4GKJ - chains A and M of the 23 polymer chains in the assembly; structure by X-ray diffraction, 3.30 A resolution.

Chain A:
Molecule: 16S rRNA
Organism: Thermus thermophilus
Sequence (1513 nucleotides; row label = number of the first residue in the row; note: 4 numbers in that range are skipped by the numbering (no residue carries them; nothing is unmodelled there)):
     5 UGGAGAGUUU GAUCCUGGCU CAGGGUGAAC GCUGGCGGCG UGCCUAAGAC AUGCAAGUCG
    65 UGCGGGCCGC GGGGUUUUAC UCCGUGGUCA GCGGCGGACG GGUGAGUAAC GCGUGGGUGA
   125 CCUACCCGGA AGAGGGGGAC AACCCGGGGA AACUCGGGCU AAUCCCCCAU GUGGACCCGC
   185 CCCUUGGGGU GUGUCCAAAG GGCUUUGCCC GCUUCCGGAU GGGCCCGCGU CCCAUCAGCU
   245 AGUUGGUGGG GUAAUGGCCC ACCAAGGCGA CGACGGGUAG CCGGUCUGAG AGGAUGGCCG
   305 GCCACAGGGG CACUGAGACA CGGGCCCCAC UCCUACGGGA GGCAGCAGUU AGGAAUCUUC
   365 CGCAAUGGGC GCAAGCCUGA CGGAGCGACG CCGCUUGGAG GAAGAAGCCC UUCGGGGUGU
   425 AAACUCCUGA ACCCGGGACG AAACCCCCGA CGAGGGGACU GACGGUACCG GGGUAAUAGC
   485 GCCGGCCAAC UCCGUGCCAG CAGCCGCGGU AAUACGGAGG GCGCGAGCGU UACCCGGAUU
   545 CACUGGGCGU AAAGGGCGUG UAGGCGGCCU GGGGCGUCCC AUGUGAAAGA CCACGGCUCA
   605 ACCGUGGGGG AGCGUGGGAU ACGCUCAGGC UAGACGGUGG GAGAGGGUGG UGGAAUUCCC
   665 GGAGUAGCGG UGAAAUGCGC AGAUACCGGG AGGAACGCCG AUGGCGAAGG CAGCCACCUG
   725 GUCCACCCGU GACGCUGAGG CGCGAAAGCG UGGGGAGCAA ACCGGAUUAG AUACCCGGGU
   785 AGUCCACGCC CUAAACGAUG CGCGCUAGGU CUCUGGGUCU CCUGGGGGCC GAAGCUAACG
   845 CGUUAAGCGC GCCGCCUGGG GAGUACGGCC GCAAGGCUGA AACUCAAAGG AAUUGACGGG
   905 GGCCCGCACA AGCGGUGGAG CAUGUGGUUU AAUUCGAAGC AACGCGAAGA ACCUUACCAG
   965 GCCUUGACAU GCUAGGGAAC CCGGGUGAAA GCCUGGGGUG CCCCGCGAGG GGAGCCCUAG
  1025 CACAGGUGCU GCAUGGCCGU CGUCAGCUCG UGCCGUGAGG UGUUGGGUUA AGUCCCGCAA
  1085 CGAGCGCAAC CCCCGCCGUU AGUUGCCAGC GGUUCGGCCG GGCACUCUAA CGGGACUGCC
  1145 CGCGAAAGCG GGAGGAAGGA GGGGACGACG UCUGGUCAGC AUGGCCCUUA CGGCCUGGGC
  1205 GACACACGUG CUACAAUGCC CACUACAAAG CGAUGCCACC CGGCAACGGG GAGCUAAUCG
  1265 CAAAAAGGUG GGCCCAGUUC GGAUUGGGGU CUGCAACCCG ACCCCAUGAA GCCGGAAUCG
  1325 CUAGUAAUCG CGGAUCAGCC AUGCCGCGGU GAAUACGUUC CCGGGCCUUG UACACACCGC
  1385 CCGUCACGCC AUGGGAGCGG GCUCUACCCG AAGUCGCCGG GAGCCUACGG GCAGGCGCCG
  1445 AGGGUAGGGC CCGUGACUGG GGCGAAGUCG UAACAAGGUA GCUGUACCGG AAGGUGCGGC
  1505 UGGAUCA
  1516 CUUUCU
Construct notes: insertion (1005, 1013, 1225-1226); conflict U1517 (C1508 in 48256), U1519 (C1510 in 48256)
Metal / ion sites: Mg2+ site 1 near U12 (its only coordinating residue here); Mg2+ site 2 near G21 (its only coordinating residue here); Mg2+ site 3 near C48 (its only coordinating residue here); Mg2+ site 4 near A53 (its only coordinating residue here); Mg2+ site 5: A109, G110, G284; Mg2+ site 6 near G115 (its only coordinating residue here); Mg2+ site 7 near G133 (its only coordinating residue here); Mg2+ site 8 near G152 (its only coordinating residue here); Mg2+ site 9 near A201 (its only coordinating residue here); Mg2+ site 10 near G246 (its only coordinating residue here); Mg2+ site 11 near G252 (its only coordinating residue here); Mg2+ site 12: G255, U256; 54 more Mg2+ sites not listed
Ligand contacts: paromomycin (PAR): G1387, U1388, C1389, A1390, C1391, C1467, G1468, A1469, A1470, G1471, U1472, C1473

Chain M:
Protein: 30S ribosomal protein S13
Organism: Thermus thermophilus
Reference sequence: P80377 (RS13_THET8); numbering as in UniProt (aligned over 2-126)
Amino-acid sequence (125 residues; each row starts with the number of its first residue):
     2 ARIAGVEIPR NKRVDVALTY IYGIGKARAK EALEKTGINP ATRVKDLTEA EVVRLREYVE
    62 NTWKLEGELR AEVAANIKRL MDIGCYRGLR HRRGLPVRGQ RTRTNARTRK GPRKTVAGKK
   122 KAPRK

Interface between chain A and chain M:
Residue-residue contacts (95; chain A residue first):
  G924(A) / Arg-108(M)  phosphate contact
  G924(A) / Thr-109(M)  phosphate contact
  G924(A) / Arg-114(M)  salt bridge to the phosphate
  C925(A) / Asn-106(M)  base contact
  C925(A) / Ala-107(M)  phosphate contact
  C925(A) / Arg-108(M)  hydrogen bond to the phosphate
  C925(A) / Thr-109(M)  hydrogen bond to the phosphate
  A926(A) / Gln-101(M)  phosphate contact
  A926(A) / Arg-102(M)  phosphate contact
  A926(A) / Asn-106(M)  hydrogen bond to the base
  U927(A) / Arg-102(M)  salt bridge to the phosphate
  U927(A) / Thr-105(M)  hydrogen bond to the base
  G928(A) / Arg-102(M)  salt bridge to the phosphate
  G928(A) / Thr-105(M)  base contact
  U929(A) / Arg-104(M)  hydrogen bond to the base
  U929(A) / Thr-105(M)  base contact
  G930(A) / Arg-104(M)  salt bridge to the phosphate
  G930(A) / Lys-120(M)  sugar contact
  G931(A) / Arg-104(M)  base contact
  A1206(A) / Gln-101(M)  phosphate contact
  A1206(A) / Arg-102(M)  phosphate contact
  A1206(A) / Thr-103(M)  sugar contact
  A1206(A) / Arg-104(M)  phosphate contact
  C1207(A) / Arg-91(M)  salt bridge to the phosphate
  C1207(A) / Leu-96(M)  sugar contact
  C1207(A) / Thr-103(M)  hydrogen bond to the phosphate
  C1207(A) / Arg-104(M)  base contact
  C1207(A) / Lys-111(M)  hydrogen bond to the sugar
  A1208(A) / Leu-96(M)  phosphate contact
  A1208(A) / Lys-111(M)  phosphate contact
  A1208(A) / Lys-115(M)  hydrogen bond to the phosphate
  A1208(A) / Val-117(M)  base contact
  C1209(A) / Arg-104(M)  hydrogen bond to the base
  C1209(A) / Arg-108(M)  salt bridge to the phosphate
  C1209(A) / Lys-111(M)  salt bridge to the phosphate
  C1209(A) / Pro-113(M)  phosphate contact
  C1209(A) / Arg-114(M)  phosphate contact
  C1209(A) / Lys-115(M)  salt bridge to the phosphate
  C1209(A) / Thr-116(M)  phosphate contact
  C1209(A) / Val-117(M)  hydrogen bond to the sugar
  A1210(A) / Arg-104(M)  hydrogen bond to the base
  A1210(A) / Thr-105(M)  base contact
  A1210(A) / Arg-114(M)  salt bridge to the phosphate
  A1210(A) / Thr-116(M)  hydrogen bond to the phosphate
  C1211(A) / Thr-105(M)  base contact
  C1211(A) / Lys-126(M)  hydrogen bond to the sugar
  G1276(A) / Arg-14(M)  hydrogen bond to the sugar
  C1277(A) / Arg-14(M)  sugar contact
  C1277(A) / Arg-44(M)  salt bridge to the phosphate
  C1278(A) / Lys-13(M)  phosphate contact
  C1278(A) / Arg-44(M)  salt bridge to the phosphate
  U1282(A) / Lys-13(M)  phosphate contact
  U1283(A) / Lys-13(M)  salt bridge to the phosphate
  U1283(A) / Arg-14(M)  base contact
  U1283(A) / Val-17(M)  base contact
  U1283(A) / Tyr-21(M)  phosphate contact
  U1283(A) / Lys-27(M)  sugar contact
  A1287(A) / Thr-109(M)  sugar contact
  U1288(A) / Gln-101(M)  hydrogen bond to the phosphate
  U1288(A) / Thr-109(M)  sugar contact
  U1288(A) / Arg-110(M)  phosphate contact
  U1289(A) / His-92(M)  hydrogen bond to the phosphate
  U1289(A) / Pro-97(M)  phosphate contact
  U1289(A) / Val-98(M)  hydrogen bond to the phosphate
  U1289(A) / Arg-99(M)  salt bridge to the phosphate
  U1289(A) / Gln-101(M)  hydrogen bond to the phosphate
  G1290(A) / Val-74(M)  sugar contact
  G1290(A) / Asn-77(M)  phosphate contact
  G1290(A) / Ile-78(M)  sugar contact
  G1290(A) / Leu-81(M)  phosphate contact
  G1290(A) / Arg-88(M)  salt bridge to the phosphate
  G1290(A) / His-92(M)  salt bridge to the phosphate
  G1290(A) / Val-98(M)  phosphate contact
  G1290(A) / Arg-99(M)  salt bridge to the phosphate
  G1291(A) / Asn-77(M)  phosphate contact
  G1291(A) / Arg-80(M)  salt bridge to the phosphate
  G1291(A) / Leu-81(M)  phosphate contact
  G1291(A) / Arg-88(M)  salt bridge to the phosphate
  C1302(A) / Tyr-87(M)  sugar contact
  G1304(A) / Arg-99(M)  phosphate contact
  G1304(A) / Gly-100(M)  phosphate contact
  C1309(A) / Ala-28(M)  phosphate contact
  C1309(A) / Arg-29(M)  sugar contact
  A1310(A) / Tyr-23(M)  phosphate contact
  A1310(A) / Gly-24(M)  phosphate contact
  A1310(A) / Ile-25(M)  hydrogen bond to the phosphate
  A1310(A) / Gly-26(M)  hydrogen bond to the phosphate
  A1310(A) / Ala-28(M)  phosphate contact
  A1310(A) / Arg-29(M)  hydrogen bond to the phosphate
  A1310(A) / Leu-70(M)  sugar contact
  U1311(A) / Ile-22(M)  phosphate contact
  U1311(A) / Tyr-23(M)  phosphate contact
  U1311(A) / Ile-25(M)  hydrogen bond to the phosphate
  U1311(A) / Gly-26(M)  phosphate contact
  A1313(A) / Thr-109(M)  base contact
Other interface residues (no listed pair), chain A (35 interface residues in all): A923, G1205, C1301, C1303, G1312
Other interface residues (no listed pair), chain M (48 interface residues in all): Thr-20, Gly-119

Summary:
35 residues of chain A face 48 of chain M across their interface, with 22 hydrogen bonds and 18 salt bridges.
Among the polar pairs are A926(A)/Asn-106(M), U927(A)/Thr-105(M) and U929(A)/Arg-104(M). Chain A binds
paromomycin. A109(A), G110(A) and G284(A) form the Mg2+ site 5.
Chain A is 16S rRNA and chain M is 30S ribosomal protein S13, both from Thermus thermophilus; the structure,
Structure of the Thermus thermophilus 30S ribosomal subunit complexed with a human mitochondrial anticodon
stem loop ..., was determined by X-ray diffraction (same publication as 4GKK).
